8W9K - chains A and B; structure by X-ray diffraction, 1.70 A resolution.

Chain A (and B):
Protein: RvY_06210
Organism: Ramazzottius varieornatus
Notes: chain B of this document is another copy of the same molecule, construct and numbering; everything in this record applies to it too
UniProtKB: A0A1D1V463 (A0A1D1V463_RAMVA); residues 0-296 here correspond to UniProt positions 20-316 (UniProt number = residue number + 20)
Amino-acid sequence (313 residues; numbered -16 to 296; the number before each row is that of its first residue; numbers below 1 keep their minus sign (Met-16 is residue -16)):
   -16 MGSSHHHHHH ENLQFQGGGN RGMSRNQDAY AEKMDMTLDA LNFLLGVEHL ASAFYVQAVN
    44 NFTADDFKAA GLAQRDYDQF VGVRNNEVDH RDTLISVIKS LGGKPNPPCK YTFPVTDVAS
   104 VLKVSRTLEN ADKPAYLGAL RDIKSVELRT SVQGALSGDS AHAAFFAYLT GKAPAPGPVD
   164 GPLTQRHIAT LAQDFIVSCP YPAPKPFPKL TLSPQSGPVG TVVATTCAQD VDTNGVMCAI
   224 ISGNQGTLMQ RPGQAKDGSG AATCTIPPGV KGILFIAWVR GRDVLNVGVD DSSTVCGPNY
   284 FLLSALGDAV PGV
Disordered / not traced: -16 to 15, 239-241, 294-296 (chain B: -16 to 13, 239-244, 294-296)
Sequence notes: initiating methionine (-16); expression tag (-15 to -1)
Cystine bridges: Cys92-Cys182, Cys210-Cys279, Cys221-Cys247
Reported in the primary citation:
  - mutagenesis - D115A, D115N: abolished catalytic activity
  - catalytic residues: Asp115

How chain A and chain B interact:
Contacting residue pairs - 89 pairs, chain A then chain B:
  Gln57(A) - Val293(B)
  Arg58(A) - Tyr151(B)  hydrogen bond (side chain-backbone)
  Arg58(A) - Gly154(B)
  Arg58(A) - Lys155(B)  hydrogen bond (side chain-backbone)
  Arg58(A) - Gly290(B)  hydrogen bond (side chain-backbone)
  Arg58(A) - Asp291(B)
  Arg58(A) - Ala292(B)
  Asp59(A) - Tyr151(B)  hydrogen bond
  Asp61(A) - Leu289(B)
  Asp61(A) - Gly290(B)
  Asp61(A) - Val293(B)
  Gln62(A) - Ala156(B)
  Gln62(A) - Pro157(B)
  Gln62(A) - Ala158(B)  hydrogen bond (side chain-backbone)
  Gln62(A) - Leu289(B)
  Gln62(A) - Gly290(B)
  Val64(A) - Leu289(B)  hydrophobic
  Asn68(A) - Leu289(B)
  Asn69(A) - Ala158(B)  hydrogen bond (side chain-backbone)
  Asn69(A) - Gly160(B)
  Asn69(A) - Pro161(B)
  Asp72(A) - Pro161(B)
  Asp72(A) - Lys254(B)  salt bridge
  His73(A) - Pro161(B)  hydrogen bond (side chain-backbone)
  Lys116(A) - Ser140(B)
  Leu120(A) - Gln136(B)
  Leu120(A) - Gly137(B)
  Leu123(A) - Gln136(B)
  Arg124(A) - Val129(B)
  Arg124(A) - Thr133(B)
  Lys127(A) - Val129(B)
  Val129(A) - Lys127(B)
  Arg132(A) - Arg132(B)
  Thr133(A) - Arg124(B)
  Gln136(A) - Leu120(B)
  Gln136(A) - Leu123(B)
  Gln136(A) - Gln136(B)  hydrogen bond
  Gly137(A) - Pro161(B)
  Gly137(A) - Val162(B)
  Gly137(A) - Asp163(B)  hydrogen bond (backbone-backbone)
  Ala138(A) - Pro161(B)
  Ser140(A) - Lys116(B)
  Ser140(A) - Ser143(B)  hydrogen bond (backbone-side chain)
  Ser140(A) - Asp163(B)  hydrogen bond
  Gly141(A) - Asp163(B)
  Ser143(A) - Ser140(B)  hydrogen bond (side chain-backbone)
  Ser143(A) - Ser143(B)
  Ser143(A) - Ala144(B)
  Ala144(A) - Ser143(B)
  Ala144(A) - Pro157(B)
  Ala144(A) - Ala158(B)  hydrophobic
  His145(A) - Ala158(B)
  Ala147(A) - Ala144(B)  hydrophobic
  Ala147(A) - Ala147(B)  hydrophobic
  Phe148(A) - Pro157(B)  hydrophobic
  Tyr151(A) - Arg58(B)  hydrogen bond (backbone-side chain)
  Tyr151(A) - Asp59(B)  hydrogen bond
  Tyr151(A) - Tyr151(B)  hydrophobic
  Ala156(A) - Gln62(B)
  Pro157(A) - Gln62(B)
  Pro157(A) - Ala144(B)
  Pro157(A) - Phe148(B)  hydrophobic
  Ala158(A) - Gln62(B)  hydrogen bond (backbone-side chain)
  Ala158(A) - Asn69(B)  hydrogen bond (backbone-side chain)
  Ala158(A) - Ala144(B)  hydrophobic
  Ala158(A) - His145(B)
  Gly160(A) - Asn69(B)
  Pro161(A) - Asn69(B)
  Pro161(A) - Asp72(B)
  Pro161(A) - His73(B)  hydrogen bond (backbone-side chain)
  Pro161(A) - Gly137(B)
  Pro161(A) - Ala138(B)
  Val162(A) - Gly137(B)
  Asp163(A) - Gly137(B)  hydrogen bond (backbone-backbone)
  Asp163(A) - Ser140(B)  hydrogen bond
  Asp163(A) - Gly141(B)
  Pro165(A) - Thr133(B)
  Lys254(A) - Asp72(B)  salt bridge
  Leu289(A) - Asp61(B)
  Leu289(A) - Gln62(B)
  Leu289(A) - Val64(B)  hydrophobic
  Leu289(A) - Asn68(B)
  Gly290(A) - Arg58(B)
  Gly290(A) - Asp61(B)
  Gly290(A) - Gln62(B)
  Asp291(A) - Arg58(B)
  Val293(A) - Gln57(B)
  Val293(A) - Arg58(B)
  Val293(A) - Asp61(B)
Other interface residues (no listed pair), chain A (49 interface residues in all): Gly65, Ser134, Leu139, Leu152, Gly154, Asn269, Ala292
Other interface residues (no listed pair), chain B (51 interface residues in all): Gly65, Glu130, Ser134, Leu139, Ala150, Leu152, Pro165

Summary:
Chain A and chain B form an interface of 49 and 51 residues respectively, with 19 hydrogen bonds and 2 salt
bridges. Among the polar pairs are Asp72(A)-Lys254(B), Arg58(A)-Tyr151(B) and Arg58(A)-Lys155(B). The paper
reports the catalytic residue Asp115(A); D115A and D115N of chain A abolish catalytic activity.
Both chains are RvY_06210 (Ramazzottius varieornatus). Entry 8W9K (Structure of apo RvY_06210) was determined
by X-ray diffraction (same publication as 8WAI and 8KCE).
